8P8J - chains B and C of the 7 polymer chains in the assembly; structure by electron microscopy, 3.49 A resolution.

# Chain B
Molecule: ATP-binding cassette sub-family G member 2
Organism: Homo sapiens
Notes: EC 7.6.2.2
Reference sequence: Q9UNQ0 (ABCG2_HUMAN); residues 1-655 here = UniProt positions 1-655
Chain sequence (655 residues; row label = number of the first residue in the row):
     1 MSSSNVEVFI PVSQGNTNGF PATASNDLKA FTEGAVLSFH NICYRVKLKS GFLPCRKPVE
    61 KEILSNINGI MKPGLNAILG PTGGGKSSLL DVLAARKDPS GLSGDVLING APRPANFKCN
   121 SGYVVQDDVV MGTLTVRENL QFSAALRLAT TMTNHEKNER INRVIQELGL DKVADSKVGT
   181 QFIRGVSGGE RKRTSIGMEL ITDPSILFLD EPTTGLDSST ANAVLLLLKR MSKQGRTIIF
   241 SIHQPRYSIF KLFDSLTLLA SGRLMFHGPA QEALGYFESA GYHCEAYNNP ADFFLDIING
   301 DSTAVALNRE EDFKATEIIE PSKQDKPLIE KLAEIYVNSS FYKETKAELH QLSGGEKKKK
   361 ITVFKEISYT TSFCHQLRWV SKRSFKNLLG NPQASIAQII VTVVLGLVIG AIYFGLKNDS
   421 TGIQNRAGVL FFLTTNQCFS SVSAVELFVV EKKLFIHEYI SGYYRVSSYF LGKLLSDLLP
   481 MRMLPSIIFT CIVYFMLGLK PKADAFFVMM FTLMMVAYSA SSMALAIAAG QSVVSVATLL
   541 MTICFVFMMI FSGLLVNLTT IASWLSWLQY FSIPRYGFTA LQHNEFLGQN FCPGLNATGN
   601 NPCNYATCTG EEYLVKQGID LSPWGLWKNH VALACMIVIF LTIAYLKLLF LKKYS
Not modelled in the structure: 1-34, 47-62, 302-327, 351-368, 655
Disulfides: Cys592-Cys608
Covalent attachments: N-acetylglucosamine (NAG) linked to Asn596
Swiss-Prot annotation at these positions:
  - binding site (ATP): Gly80 to Ser87, Arg184 to Glu190, Glu211, His243
  - site (Not glycosylated): Asn418, Asn557
  - modified residue: Thr362 (Phosphothreonine)
  - glycosylation: Asn596 (N-linked (GlcNAc...) asparagine)
  - natural variant: Val12 (V12M: Found in Jr(a-) blood group phenotype), Gln141 (Q141K: Associated with high serum levels of uric acid and increased risk of gout), Arg147 (R147W: Loss of protein expression), Thr153 (T153M: Decreased protein abundance), Lys360 (deletion: No effect on protein abundance), Phe373 (F373C: Decreased protein abundance), Thr421 (T421A: No effect on protein abundance), Thr434 (T434M: No effect on protein abundance), Ser476 (S476P: No effect on protein abundance), Ser572 (S572R: Decreased protein abundance), Asp620 (D620N: No effect on protein abundance)
  - mutagenesis: Met71 (M71V: Decreased protein abundance. No effect on substrate transmembrane transport), Lys86 (K86M: Decreased protein abundance. Decreased localization to the plasma membrane and retained intracellularly. Loss of ATPase-coupled transmembrane transporter activity), Glu211 (E211Q: Decreased estrone-3 sulfate ATPase-coupled transmembrane transporter activity. Decreased substrate-induced ATP hydrolysis ...), Thr362 (T362A: Loss of phosphorylation by PIM1. Decreased localization to the plasma membrane. Decreased homooligomerization. Loss of function in resistance to drug treatment ...), Arg383 (R383C: Loss of protein expression), Asn418 (N418Q: No effect), Thr435 (T435A: No effect on stability. Increased estrone-3 sulfate ATPase-coupled transmembrane transporter activity. Increased substrate-induced ATP hydrolysis. Increased substrate transport ...), Asn436 (N436A: No effect on stability. Decreased estrone-3 sulfate ATPase-coupled transmembrane transporter activity. Decreased substrate-induced ATP hydrolysis. Decreased substrate transport), Phe439 (F439A: No effect on stability. Decreased estrone-3 sulfate ATPase-coupled transmembrane transporter activity. Decreased substrate-induced ATP hydrolysis. Decreased substrate transport), Arg482 (R482D: Decreases ATPase activity; R482G/N/S/T: Increases ATPase activity; R482K/I/M/Y: No change in ATPase activity; R482T/Y: Decreases transport activity), Val546 (V546A: No effect on stability. No effect on estrone-3 sulfate ATPase-coupled transmembrane transporter activity. No effect on substrate-induced ATP hydrolysis. No effect on substrate transport ...), Met549 (M549A: No effect on stability. No effect on estrone-3 sulfate ATPase-coupled transmembrane transporter activity. No effect on substrate-induced ATP hydrolysis. No effect on substrate transport), 7 further mutagenesis entries in UniProt

# Chain C
Molecule: 5D3(Fab) light chain variable domain
Organism: Mus musculus
Notes: antibody fragment or engineered binder
Chain sequence (214 residues; row label = number of the first residue in the row):
     1 DIVLTQSPSS FSVSLGDRVT ISCKASGYIL NRLAWYQQKP GNAPRLLISG ATSLETGFPS
    61 RFSGTGSGKD YTLSISSLQT EDVGTYYCQQ YWSTPWTFGG GTKLEIRRAD AAPTVSIFPP
   121 SSEQLTSGGA SVVCFLNNFY PKDINVKWKI DGSERQNGVL NSWTDQDSKD STYSMSSTLT
   181 LTKDEYERHN SYTCEATHKT STSPIVKSFN RNEC
Not modelled in the structure: 108-214
Disulfides: Cys23-Cys88

# Chain B / chain C interface
Contacting residue pairs - 18 pairs, chain B then chain C:
  Thr598(B) - Asn31(C)
  Gly599(B) - Asn31(C)  hydrogen bond (backbone-side chain)
  Gly599(B) - Thr52(C)
  Asn601(B) - Leu30(C)
  Asn601(B) - Asn31(C)
  Asn601(B) - Arg32(C)
  Asn604(B) - Arg32(C)
  Glu611(B) - Leu30(C)
  Glu612(B) - Leu30(C)
  Glu612(B) - Arg32(C)  salt bridge
  Glu612(B) - Trp92(C)
  Val615(B) - Tyr28(C)  hydrophobic
  Val615(B) - Leu30(C)  hydrophobic
  Val615(B) - Trp92(C)  hydrophobic
  Lys616(B) - Trp92(C)
  Asp620(B) - Tyr28(C)
  Leu621(B) - Tyr28(C)  hydrophobic
  Ser622(B) - Tyr28(C)
Other interface residues (no listed pair), chain B (12 interface residues in all): Asn600
Other interface residues (no listed pair), chain C (7 interface residues in all): Tyr91

# Overview
The interface between chain B and chain C involves 12 residues on one side and 7 on the other; the contacts
include 1 hydrogen bond and 1 salt bridge. Polar contacts include Glu612(B)-Arg32(C) and Gly599(B)-Asn31(C).
N-acetylglucosamine is covalently linked to Asn596(B).
Chain B is ATP-binding cassette sub-family G member 2 (Homo sapiens) and chain C is 5D3(Fab) light chain
variable domain (Mus musculus); the structure, Structure of 5D3-Fab and nanobody(Nb96)-bound ABCG2, was
determined by electron microscopy, deposited together with 8P8A.
